6JRE - chain B; structure by X-ray diffraction, 2.59 A resolution.

Chain B:
Protein: Aminoacyl-tRNA synthetase-interacting multifunctional protein p43
Organism: Plasmodium vivax
Notes: fragment: N-terminal domain
Reference sequence: A0A1G4HHT8 (A0A1G4HHT8_PLAVI); residue numbers follow UniProt; this construct covers 1-180
Amino-acid sequence (184 residues; row label = number of the first residue in the row; numbers below 1 keep their minus sign (Gly-3 is residue -3)):
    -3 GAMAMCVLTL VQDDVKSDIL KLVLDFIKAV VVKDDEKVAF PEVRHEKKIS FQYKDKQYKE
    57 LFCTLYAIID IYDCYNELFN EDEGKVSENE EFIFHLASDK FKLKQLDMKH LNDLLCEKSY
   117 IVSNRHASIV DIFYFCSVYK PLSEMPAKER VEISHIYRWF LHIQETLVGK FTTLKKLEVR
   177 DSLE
Unresolved in the structure: -3 to 1, 29-33, 174-180
Differences from the reference sequence: expression tag (-3 to 0)
Modified residues: Cys2 (S-(2-amino-2-oxoethyl)-L-cysteine; YCM)
Metal / ion sites: Co2+ site 1: Asp78, His122; Co2+ site 2: His91, Asp95

Summary:
Asp78 and His122 form the Co2+ site 1. The Co2+ site 2 is built by His91 and Asp95.
Chain B is Aminoacyl-tRNA synthetase-interacting multifunctional protein p43 (Plasmodium vivax); the
structure, Structure of N-terminal domain of Plasmodium vivax p43 (PfNTD) solved by Co-SAD phasing, was
determined by X-ray diffraction, deposited together with 6IPA, 5ZKE and 5ZKG.
